8BTG - chains A and Y of the 9 polymer chains in the assembly; structure by electron microscopy, 3.20 A resolution.

Chain A:
Name: Chromosomal replication initiator protein DnaA
Organism: Bacillus subtilis
UniProt: A0A063XAK9 (A0A063XAK9_BACIU); numbering as in UniProt (aligned over 1-446)
Amino-acid sequence (446 residues; numbered 1 to 446; the number before each row is that of its first residue):
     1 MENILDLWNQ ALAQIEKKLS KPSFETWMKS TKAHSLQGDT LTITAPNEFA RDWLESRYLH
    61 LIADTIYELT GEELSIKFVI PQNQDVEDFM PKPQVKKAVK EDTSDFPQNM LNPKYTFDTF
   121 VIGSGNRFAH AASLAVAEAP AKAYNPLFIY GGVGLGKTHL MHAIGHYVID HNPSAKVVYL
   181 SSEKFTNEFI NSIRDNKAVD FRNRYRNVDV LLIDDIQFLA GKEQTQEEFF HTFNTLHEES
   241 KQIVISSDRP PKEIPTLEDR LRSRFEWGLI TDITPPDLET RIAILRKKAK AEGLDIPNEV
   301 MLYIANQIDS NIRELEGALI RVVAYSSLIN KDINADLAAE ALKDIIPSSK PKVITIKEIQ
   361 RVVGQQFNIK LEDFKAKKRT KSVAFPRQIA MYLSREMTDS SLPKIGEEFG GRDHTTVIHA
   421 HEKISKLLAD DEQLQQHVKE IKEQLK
Unresolved in the structure: 1-108, 345-348
Reported in the primary citation:
  - mutagenesis - T26A, W27A, F49A: decreased binding to DnaD
  - mutagenesis - T26A, W27A, F49A: abolished growth

Chain Y:
Molecule: 41-nt DNA strand
Sequence (41 nucleotides; each row starts with the number of its first residue):
     1 TAGTAGAAGT AATAGTAGGG CCTGTGGATT TGTGGATAAG T

Chain A / chain Y interface:
Residue-residue contacts (28; chain A residue first):
  Phe189(A) - DG18(Y)  base contact
  Ile190(A) - DG19(Y)  sugar contact
  Ile193(A) - DG18(Y)  base contact
  Ile193(A) - DG19(Y)  sugar contact
  Arg194(A) - DG19(Y)  base contact
  Ala198(A) - DG18(Y)  base contact
  Arg202(A) - DG18(Y)  hydrogen bond to the base
  Lys222(A) - DG20(Y)  hydrogen bond to the phosphate
  Lys222(A) - DC21(Y)  salt bridge to the phosphate
  Glu223(A) - DG20(Y)  phosphate contact
  Gln224(A) - DG18(Y)  phosphate contact
  Gln224(A) - DG19(Y)  sugar contact
  Gln224(A) - DG20(Y)  phosphate contact
  Thr225(A) - DG20(Y)  hydrogen bond to the phosphate
  Glu228(A) - DG18(Y)  hydrogen bond to the base
  Arg379(A) - DT30(Y)  hydrogen bond to the phosphate
  Arg379(A) - DT31(Y)  salt bridge to the phosphate
  Arg379(A) - DG32(Y)  salt bridge to the phosphate
  Arg395(A) - DT23(Y)  salt bridge to the phosphate
  Ser401(A) - DC22(Y)  hydrogen bond to the phosphate
  Leu402(A) - DT23(Y)  phosphate contact
  Pro403(A) - DC22(Y)  phosphate contact
  His414(A) - DG24(Y)  hydrogen bond to the base
  Thr415(A) - DG24(Y)  base contact
  Thr415(A) - DT25(Y)  base contact
  Ile418(A) - DG24(Y)  base contact
  His419(A) - DG26(Y)  base contact
  His419(A) - DG27(Y)  hydrogen bond to the base
Other interface residues (no listed pair), chain A (23 interface residues in all): Asn196, Glu227, Thr380
Other interface residues (no listed pair), chain Y (15 interface residues in all): DT16, DA17

Overview:
The interface between chain A and chain Y involves 23 residues on one side and 15 on the other; the contacts
include 8 hydrogen bonds and 4 salt bridges. Polar pairs include Arg202(A)-DG18(Y), Glu228(A)-DG18(Y) and
His414(A)-DG24(Y). The paper reports that T26A, W27A and F49A of chain A reduce binding to DnaD; T26A, W27A
and F49A of chain A abolish growth.
Here chain A is Chromosomal replication initiator protein DnaA (Bacillus subtilis) and chain Y is a 41-nt DNA
strand. Entry 8BTG (Cryo-EM structure of the bacterial replication origin opening basal unwinding system) was
determined by electron microscopy.
